Entry 4A3L (X-ray diffraction, 3.50 A resolution); this record covers chains A and T of the 15 polymer chains in the assembly.

[Chain A]
Molecule: DNA-directed RNA polymerase II subunit RPB1
Organism: Saccharomyces cerevisiae
Notes: EC 2.7.7.6
Reference sequence: P04050 (RPB1_YEAST); residue numbers follow UniProt; this construct covers 1-1732
Sequence (1732 residues; row label = number of the first residue in the row):
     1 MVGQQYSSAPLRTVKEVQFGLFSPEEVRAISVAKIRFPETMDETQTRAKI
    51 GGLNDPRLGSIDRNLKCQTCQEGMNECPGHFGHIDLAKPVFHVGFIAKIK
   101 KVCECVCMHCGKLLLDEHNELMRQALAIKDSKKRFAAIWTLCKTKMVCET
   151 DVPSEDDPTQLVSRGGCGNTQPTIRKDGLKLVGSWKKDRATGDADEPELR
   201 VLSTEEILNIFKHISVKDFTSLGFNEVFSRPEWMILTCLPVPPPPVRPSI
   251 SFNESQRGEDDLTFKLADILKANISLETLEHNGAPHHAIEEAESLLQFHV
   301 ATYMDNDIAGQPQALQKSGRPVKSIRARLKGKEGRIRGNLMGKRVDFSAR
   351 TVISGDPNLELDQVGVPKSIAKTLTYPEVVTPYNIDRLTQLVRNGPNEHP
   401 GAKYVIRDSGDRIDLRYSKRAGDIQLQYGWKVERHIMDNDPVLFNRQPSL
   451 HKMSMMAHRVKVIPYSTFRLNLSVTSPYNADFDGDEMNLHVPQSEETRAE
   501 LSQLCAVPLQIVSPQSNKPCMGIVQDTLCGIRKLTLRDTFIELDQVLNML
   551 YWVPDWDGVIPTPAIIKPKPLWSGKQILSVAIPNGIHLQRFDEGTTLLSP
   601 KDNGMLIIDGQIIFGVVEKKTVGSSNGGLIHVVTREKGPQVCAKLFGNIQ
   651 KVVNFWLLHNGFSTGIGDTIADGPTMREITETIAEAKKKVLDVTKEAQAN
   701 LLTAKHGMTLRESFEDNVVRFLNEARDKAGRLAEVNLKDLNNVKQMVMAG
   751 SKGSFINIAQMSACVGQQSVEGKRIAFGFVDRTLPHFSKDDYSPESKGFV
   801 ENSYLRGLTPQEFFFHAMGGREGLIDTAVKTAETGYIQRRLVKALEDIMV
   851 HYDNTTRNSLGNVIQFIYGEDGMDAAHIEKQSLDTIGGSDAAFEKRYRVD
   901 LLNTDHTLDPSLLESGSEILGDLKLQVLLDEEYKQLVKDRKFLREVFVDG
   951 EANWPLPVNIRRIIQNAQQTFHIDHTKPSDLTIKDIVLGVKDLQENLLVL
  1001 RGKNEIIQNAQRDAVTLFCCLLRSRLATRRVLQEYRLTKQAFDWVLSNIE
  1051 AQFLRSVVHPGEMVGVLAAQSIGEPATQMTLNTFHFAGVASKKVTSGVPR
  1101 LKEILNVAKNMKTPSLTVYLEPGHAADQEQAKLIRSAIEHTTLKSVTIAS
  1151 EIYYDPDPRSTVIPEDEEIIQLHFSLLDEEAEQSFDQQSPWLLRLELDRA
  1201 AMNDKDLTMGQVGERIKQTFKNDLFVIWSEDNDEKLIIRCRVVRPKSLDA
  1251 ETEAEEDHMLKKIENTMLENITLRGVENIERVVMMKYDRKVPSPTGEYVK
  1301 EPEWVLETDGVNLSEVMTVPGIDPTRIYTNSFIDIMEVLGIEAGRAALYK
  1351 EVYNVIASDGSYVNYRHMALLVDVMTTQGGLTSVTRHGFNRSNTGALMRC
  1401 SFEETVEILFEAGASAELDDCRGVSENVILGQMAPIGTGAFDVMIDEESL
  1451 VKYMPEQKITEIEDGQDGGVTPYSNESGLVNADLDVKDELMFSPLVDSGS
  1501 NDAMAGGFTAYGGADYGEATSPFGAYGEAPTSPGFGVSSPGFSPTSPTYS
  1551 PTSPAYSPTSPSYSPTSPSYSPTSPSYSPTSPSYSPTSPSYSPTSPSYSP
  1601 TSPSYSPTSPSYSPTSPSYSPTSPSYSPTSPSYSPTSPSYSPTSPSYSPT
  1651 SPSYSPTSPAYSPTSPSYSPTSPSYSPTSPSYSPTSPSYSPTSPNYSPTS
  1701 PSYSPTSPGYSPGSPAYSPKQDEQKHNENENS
Not modelled in the structure: 1-2, 1084-1091, 1177-1186, 1244-1253, 1456-1732
Curated features (UniProtKB/Swiss-Prot):
  - region: Pro248 to Asp260 (Lid loop), Asn306 to Lys323 (Rudder loop), Pro810 to Glu822 (Bridging helix)
  - binding site (Zn(2+)): Cys67, Cys70, Cys77, His80, Cys107, Cys110, Cys148, Cys167
  - binding site (Mg(2+)): Asp481, Asp483, Asp485
  - modified residue: Thr1471 (Phosphothreonine)
  - cross-link (Glycyl lysine isopeptide (Lys-Gly)): Lys695 (interchain with G-Cter in ubiquitin), Lys1246 (interchain with G-Cter in ubiquitin), Lys1350 (interchain with G-Cter in ubiquitin)
  - natural variant: Ser1653 to Pro1659 (deletion: In strain: A364A)
  - mutagenesis: Lys1246 (K1246R: Impairs ubiquitination during transcription stress)
Bound ions: Zn2+ site 1: Cys67, Cys70, Cys77, His80; Zn2+ site 2: Cys107, Cys110, Cys148, Cys167; Mg2+: Asp481, Asp483, Asp485 (shared with 1 residue of chain P)
Residues lining bound ligands: AMP-CPP (APC; diphosphomethylphosphonic acid adenosyl ester): Arg446, Pro448, Asn479, Asp481, Asp483, Gln1078, Leu1081, Asn1082
Reported in the primary citation:
  - mutagenesis - Q1078N, Q1078S: abolished growth (citing earlier work)

[Chain T]
Molecule: 26-nt DNA strand
Sequence (26 nucleotides; each row starts with the number of its first residue):
     4 AGCTCAAGTACTTTTTCCUGGTCATT
Not modelled in the structure: 4-7, 26-29
Modified / non-standard residues: BRU (5-bromo-2'-deoxyuridine-5'-monophosphate) at position 22

[How chain A and chain T interact]
Pairs across the interface (17):
  Lys332(A) - DT18(T)  salt bridge to the phosphate
  Lys332(A) - DT19(T)  salt bridge to the phosphate
  Arg337(A) - DT17(T)  salt bridge to the phosphate
  Arg344(A) - DC21(T)  salt bridge to the phosphate
  Arg350(A) - DC20(T)  base contact
  Arg350(A) - DC21(T)  hydrogen bond to the sugar
  Gln447(A) - DC20(T)  sugar contact
  Pro448(A) - DT19(T)  base contact
  Ala832(A) - DT17(T)  phosphate contact
  Ala832(A) - DT18(T)  sugar contact
  Gly835(A) - DT18(T)  sugar contact
  Tyr836(A) - DT17(T)  phosphate contact
  Arg1386(A) - DT15(T)  sugar contact
  Glu1403(A) - DT16(T)  phosphate contact
  Glu1403(A) - DT17(T)  phosphate contact
  Glu1404(A) - DT16(T)  phosphate contact
  Glu1407(A) - DT15(T)  phosphate contact
Interface residues without a listed pair, chain A (15 interface residues in all): Ala309, Thr831
Interface residues without a listed pair, chain T (8 interface residues in all): DA13

[Summary]
The interface between chain A and chain T involves 15 residues on one side and 8 on the other; the contacts
include 1 hydrogen bond and 4 salt bridges. Polar contacts include Arg350(A)-DC21(T), Lys332(A)-DT18(T) and
Lys332(A)-DT19(T). Bound to chain A: AMP-CPP. From the paper: Q1078N and Q1078S of chain A abolish growth.
Chain A is DNA-directed RNA polymerase II subunit RPB1 (Saccharomyces cerevisiae) and chain T is a 26-nt DNA
strand; the structure, RNA Polymerase II initial transcribing complex with a 7nt DNA-RNA hybrid and soaked
with AMPCPP, was determined by X-ray diffraction, deposited together with 4A3B, 4A3C, 4A3D, 4A3E, 4A3F, 4A3G
and 4 further entries.
